Entry 7YRH (electron microscopy, 3.35 A resolution); this record covers chains B and C of the 5 polymer chains in the assembly.

# Chain B
Name: Genome polyprotein
Organism: Coxsackievirus A16
Notes: EC 3.4.22.29, 3.6.1.15, 3.4.22.28, 2.7.7.48
UniProtKB: M4TAU2 (M4TAU2_9ENTO); residues 14-323 here = UniProt positions 14-323
Chain sequence (310 residues; numbered 14 to 323; the number before each row is that of its first residue):
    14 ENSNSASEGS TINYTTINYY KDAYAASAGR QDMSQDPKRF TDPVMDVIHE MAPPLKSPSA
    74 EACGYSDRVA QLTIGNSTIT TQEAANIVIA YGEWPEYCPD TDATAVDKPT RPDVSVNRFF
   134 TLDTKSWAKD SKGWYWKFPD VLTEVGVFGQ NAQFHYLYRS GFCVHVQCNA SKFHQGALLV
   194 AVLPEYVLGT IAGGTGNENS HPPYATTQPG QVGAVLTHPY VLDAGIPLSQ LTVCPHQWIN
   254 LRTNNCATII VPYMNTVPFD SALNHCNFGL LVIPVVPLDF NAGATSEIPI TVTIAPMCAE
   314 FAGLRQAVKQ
Not modelled in the structure: 46-82

# Chain C
Name: Capsid protein VP3
Organism: Coxsackievirus A16
Notes: EC 3.4.22.29, 3.6.1.15, 3.4.22.28, 2.7.7.48
UniProtKB: A9LXZ4 (A9LXZ4_9ENTO); residues 1-242 here correspond to UniProt positions 324-565 (UniProt number = residue number + 323)
Chain sequence (242 residues; row label = number of the first residue in the row):
     1 GIPTELKPGT NQFLTTDDGV SAPILPGFHP TPPIHIPGEV RNLLEICRVE TILEVNNLKT
    61 NETTPMQRLC FPVSVQSKTG ELCAAFRADP GRDGPWQSTI LGQLCRYYTQ WSGSLEVTFM
   121 FAGSFMATGK MLIAYTPPGG SVPADRITAM LGTHVIWDFG LQSSVTLVVP WISNTHYRAH
   181 ARAGYFDYYT TGIITIWYQT NYVVPIGAPT TAYIVALAAA QDNFTMKLCK DTEDIEQTAN
   241 IQ

# Chain B / chain C interface
Contacting residue pairs (86):
  Asn17(B) - Phe28(C)
  Asn17(B) - His29(C)
  Asn17(B) - Pro30(C)
  Ser18(B) - Pro30(C)
  Glu21(B) - Pro33(C)
  Gly22(B) - Pro33(C)
  Ile25(B) - Arg41(C)
  Ile30(B) - Val20(C)
  Tyr33(B) - Ser21(C)
  Tyr33(B) - Ala22(C)  hydrophobic
  Tyr33(B) - Pro23(C)
  Asp35(B) - Pro23(C)
  Asp35(B) - Leu25(C)
  Asp35(B) - Pro26(C)
  Tyr37(B) - Pro23(C)
  Tyr37(B) - Ile24(C)
  Tyr37(B) - Leu25(C)  hydrogen bond (side chain-backbone)
  Ala38(B) - Val20(C)
  Ala38(B) - Ser21(C)
  Ala38(B) - Pro23(C)
  Ser40(B) - Asp18(C)
  Ser40(B) - Gly19(C)
  Ser40(B) - Val20(C)
  Ala41(B) - Asp18(C)  hydrogen bond (backbone-side chain)
  Gly42(B) - Asp18(C)  hydrogen bond (backbone-side chain)
  Tyr104(B) - Gly38(C)
  Glu106(B) - His35(C)  salt bridge
  Glu106(B) - Pro37(C)
  Asp115(B) - Pro33(C)
  Asp115(B) - Ile34(C)
  Asp115(B) - His35(C)
  Lys185(B) - Ser124(C)
  Lys185(B) - Phe125(C)  hydrogen bond (backbone-backbone)
  Lys185(B) - Met126(C)
  Phe186(B) - Met126(C)  hydrophobic
  Phe186(B) - Pro209(C)
  His187(B) - Ser124(C)
  Gln188(B) - Ala122(C)
  Gln188(B) - Gly123(C)
  Gln188(B) - Ser124(C)  hydrogen bond (side chain-backbone)
  Gln188(B) - Pro209(C)
  Gln188(B) - Thr211(C)  hydrogen bond (side chain-backbone)
  Gly189(B) - Ala122(C)  hydrogen bond (backbone-backbone)
  Pro232(B) - Met66(C)  hydrophobic
  Tyr233(B) - Glu54(C)
  Tyr233(B) - Pro65(C)  hydrophobic
  Leu241(B) - Leu69(C)  hydrophobic
  Ser242(B) - Thr51(C)
  Ser242(B) - Ile52(C)  hydrogen bond (backbone-backbone)
  Ser242(B) - Ser98(C)  hydrogen bond (side chain-backbone)
  Gln243(B) - Ser98(C)
  Gln243(B) - Thr99(C)
  Gln243(B) - Ile100(C)
  Gln243(B) - Gln103(C)
  Thr245(B) - Glu50(C)  hydrogen bond (side chain-backbone)
  Thr245(B) - Thr51(C)
  Val246(B) - Val49(C)  hydrophobic
  Val246(B) - Thr51(C)
  Trp251(B) - Ile52(C)  hydrophobic
  Trp251(B) - Met120(C)  hydrophobic
  Asn253(B) - Phe121(C)  hydrogen bond (side chain-backbone)
  Asn253(B) - Ala122(C)
  Arg255(B) - Phe121(C)
  Arg255(B) - Gly123(C)
  Arg255(B) - Ser124(C)  hydrogen bond (side chain-backbone)
  Arg255(B) - Phe125(C)
  Arg255(B) - Phe159(C)  hydrogen bond (side chain-backbone)
  Arg255(B) - Gly160(C)
  Arg255(B) - Ser163(C)  hydrogen bond
  Thr256(B) - Ser163(C)  hydrogen bond
  Tyr266(B) - Pro37(C)
  Met267(B) - Pro37(C)  hydrophobic
  Asn268(B) - Ile36(C)
  Thr269(B) - Ile34(C)
  Val270(B) - Ile34(C)
  Pro271(B) - Ile34(C)
  Pro287(B) - Met66(C)
  Val288(B) - Val215(C)  hydrophobic
  Val289(B) - Ala122(C)  hydrophobic
  Val289(B) - Tyr213(C)  hydrophobic
  Val289(B) - Val215(C)  hydrophobic
  Asp292(B) - Pro209(C)
  Asp292(B) - Thr211(C)
  Asn294(B) - Gly207(C)  hydrogen bond (side chain-backbone)
  Asn294(B) - Ala208(C)  hydrogen bond (side chain-backbone)
  Asn294(B) - Pro209(C)
Also at the interface, not in a pair above, chain B (53 interface residues in all): Asn31, Tyr32, Ala39, Lys145, Ala190, Asn210, Pro265, Ile286, Pro290, Phe293
Also at the interface, not in a pair above, chain C (54 interface residues in all): Gly27, Cys70, Ala127, Gln162, Ala212, Leu217, Gln242

# Summary
53 residues of chain B and 54 residues of chain C are in contact; the contacts include 17 hydrogen bonds and 1
salt bridge. Polar contacts include Glu106(B)-His35(C), Tyr37(B)-Leu25(C) and Ala41(B)-Asp18(C).
Here chain B is Genome polyprotein and chain C is Capsid protein VP3, both from Coxsackievirus A16. Entry 7YRH
(Cryo-EM structure of compact coxsackievirus A16 empty particle in complex with a neutralizing antibody 9B5)
was determined by electron microscopy (same publication as 7YV2, 7YV7, 7YRF, 7Y7M and 7YMS).
